Entry 7KXK (electron microscopy, 5.00 A resolution (low resolution: residue-level contacts below are approximate; hydrogen-bond / salt-bridge calls are withheld)); this record covers chains C and N of the 9 polymer chains in the assembly.

# Chain C
Name: Spike glycoprotein
From: Severe acute respiratory syndrome coronavirus 2
UniProt: P0DTC2 (SPIKE_SARS2); numbering as in UniProt (aligned over 1-1211)
Amino-acid sequence (1274 residues; numbered 1 to 1274; the number before each row is that of its first residue):
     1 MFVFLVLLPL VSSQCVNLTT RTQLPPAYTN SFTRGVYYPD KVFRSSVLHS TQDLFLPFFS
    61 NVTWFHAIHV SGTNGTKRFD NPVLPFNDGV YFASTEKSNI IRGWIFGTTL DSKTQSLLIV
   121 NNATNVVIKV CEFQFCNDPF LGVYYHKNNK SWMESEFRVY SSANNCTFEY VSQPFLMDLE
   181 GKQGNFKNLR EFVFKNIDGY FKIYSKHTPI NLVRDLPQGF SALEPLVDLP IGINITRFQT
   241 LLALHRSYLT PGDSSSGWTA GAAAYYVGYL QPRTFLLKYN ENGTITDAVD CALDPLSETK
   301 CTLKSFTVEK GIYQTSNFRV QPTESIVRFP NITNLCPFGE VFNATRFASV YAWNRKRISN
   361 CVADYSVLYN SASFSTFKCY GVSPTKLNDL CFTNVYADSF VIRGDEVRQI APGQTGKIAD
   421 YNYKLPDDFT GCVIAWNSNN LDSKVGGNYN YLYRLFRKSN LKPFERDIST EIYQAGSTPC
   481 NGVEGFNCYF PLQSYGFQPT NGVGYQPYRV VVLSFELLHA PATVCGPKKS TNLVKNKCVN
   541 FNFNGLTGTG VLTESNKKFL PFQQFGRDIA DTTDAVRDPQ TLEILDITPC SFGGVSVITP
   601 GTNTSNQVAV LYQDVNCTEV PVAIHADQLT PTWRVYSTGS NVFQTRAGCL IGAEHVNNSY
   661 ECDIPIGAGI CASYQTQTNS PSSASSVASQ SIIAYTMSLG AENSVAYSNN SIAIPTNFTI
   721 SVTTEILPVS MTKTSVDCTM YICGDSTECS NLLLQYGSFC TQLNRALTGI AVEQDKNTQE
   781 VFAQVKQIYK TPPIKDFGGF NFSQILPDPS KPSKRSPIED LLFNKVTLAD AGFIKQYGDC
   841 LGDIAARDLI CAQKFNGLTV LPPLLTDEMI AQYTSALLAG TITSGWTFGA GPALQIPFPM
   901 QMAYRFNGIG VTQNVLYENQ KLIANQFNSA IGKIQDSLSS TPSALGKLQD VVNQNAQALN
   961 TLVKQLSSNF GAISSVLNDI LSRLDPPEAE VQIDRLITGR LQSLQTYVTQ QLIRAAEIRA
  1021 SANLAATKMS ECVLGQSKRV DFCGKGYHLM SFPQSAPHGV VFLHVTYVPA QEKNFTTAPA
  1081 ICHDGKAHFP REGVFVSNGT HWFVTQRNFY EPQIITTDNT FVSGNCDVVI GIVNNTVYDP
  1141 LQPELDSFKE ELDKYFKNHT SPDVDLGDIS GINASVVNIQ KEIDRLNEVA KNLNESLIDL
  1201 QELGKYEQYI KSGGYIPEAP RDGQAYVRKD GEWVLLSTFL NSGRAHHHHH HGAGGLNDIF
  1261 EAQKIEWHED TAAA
Unresolved in the structure: 1-13, 69-77, 144-151, 178-186, 246-262, 621-639, 677-688, 828-853, 1138-1274
Cystine bridges: Cys15-Cys136, Cys131-Cys166, Cys291-Cys301, Cys336-Cys361, Cys379-Cys432, Cys391-Cys525, Cys480-Cys488, Cys538-Cys590, Cys617-Cys649, Cys662-Cys671, Cys738-Cys760, Cys743-Cys749, Cys1032-Cys1043, Cys1082-Cys1126
Covalently attached groups: N-acetylglucosamine (NAG) linked to Asn122, Asn234, Asn282, Asn331, Asn343, Asn616, Asn709, Asn717, Asn801, Asn1098
Sequence notes: conflict Ser682 (Arg in P0DTC2), Ser683 (Arg in P0DTC2), Ser685 (Arg in P0DTC2), Pro817 (Phe in P0DTC2), Pro892 (Ala in P0DTC2), Pro899 (Ala in P0DTC2), Pro942 (Ala in P0DTC2), Pro986 (Lys in P0DTC2), Pro987 (Val in P0DTC2); expression tag (1212-1274)
UniProt features mapped onto this chain:
  - region: Asn280 to Cys301 (Putative superantigen), Arg403 to Asp405 (Integrin-binding motif), Asn448 to Phe456 (Immunodominant HLA epitope recognized by the CD8+), Pro681, Ala684 (Putative superantigen), Ser816 to Tyr837 (Fusion peptide 1), Lys835 to Phe855 (Fusion peptide 2), Asp1163 to Glu1202 (Heptad repeat 2)
  - site: Arg815, Ser816 (Cleavage)
  - glycosylation: Asn17 (N-linked (GlcNAc...) (complex) asparagine), Asn61 (N-linked (GlcNAc...) (hybrid) asparagine), Asn74 (N-linked (GlcNAc...) (complex) asparagine), Asn122 (N-linked (GlcNAc...) (hybrid) asparagine), Asn149 (N-linked (GlcNAc...) (complex) asparagine), Asn165 (N-linked (GlcNAc...) (complex) asparagine), Asn234 (N-linked (GlcNAc...) (high mannose) asparagine), Asn282 (N-linked (GlcNAc...) (complex) asparagine), Thr323 (O-linked (GalNAc) threonine), Ser325 (O-linked (HexNAc...) serine), Asn331 (N-linked (GlcNAc...) (complex) asparagine), Asn343 (N-linked (GlcNAc...) (complex) asparagine), Asn603 (N-linked (GlcNAc...) (hybrid) asparagine), Asn616 (N-linked (GlcNAc...) (complex) asparagine), Asn657 (N-linked (GlcNAc...) (complex) asparagine), Thr676 (O-linked (GlcNAc...) threonine), Thr678 (O-linked (GlcNAc...) threonine), Asn709 (N-linked (GlcNAc...) (high mannose) asparagine), Asn717 (N-linked (GlcNAc...) (hybrid) asparagine), Asn801 (N-linked (GlcNAc...) (hybrid) asparagine) and 6 more in UniProt
  - natural variant: Leu5 (L5F: In strain: Iota/B.1.526), Ser13 (S13I: In strain: Epsilon/B.1.427/B.1.429), Leu18 (L18F: In strain: Beta/B.1.351, Gamma/P.1 and 1 more), Thr19 (T19I: In strain: Omicron/BQ.1.1, Omicron/XBB.1.5 and 1 more; T19R: In strain: Delta/B.1.617.2, Omicron/BA.2 and 4 more), Thr20 (T20N: In strain: Gamma/P.1), Leu24 to Ala27 (sequence variant, change not given here; In strain: Omicron/BA.2, Omicron/BA.2.12.1 and 6 more), Pro26 (P26S: In strain: Gamma/P.1), Gln52 (Q52H: In strain: Omicron/EG.5.1), Ala67 (A67V: In strain: Eta/B.1.525, Omicron/BA.1), His69 to Val70 (deletion: In strain: Alpha/B.1.1.7, Eta/B.1.525 and 5 more), Gly75 (G75V: In strain: Lambda/C.37), Thr76 (T76I: In strain: Lambda/C.37), 82 further natural variant entries in UniProt
  - mutagenesis: His69 to Val70 (Increased incorporation of cleaved spike into virions), Asn121 (N121Q: Partial loss of biliverdin affinity), Arg190 (R190K: Partial loss of biliverdin affinity), Asn234 (N234Q: Increased resistance to neutralizing antibodies), Asn331 (N331Q: Reduced viral infectivity), Asn343 (N343Q: Reduced viral infectivity), Leu452 (L452R: Increased resistance to neutralizing antibodies. Decreases HLA binding to NF9 epitope. Increased binding affinity to human ACE2), Tyr453 (Y453F: Decreased HLA binding to NF9 epitope. Increased binding affinity to human ACE2), Ala475 (A475V: Increased resistance to neutralizing antibodies), Val483 (V483A: Increased resistance to neutralizing antibodies), Glu484 (E484D: Increased replication in human TMEM106B overexpressing cells), Phe490 (F490L: Increased resistance to neutralizing antibodies and human covalescent sera neutralization), 12 further mutagenesis entries in UniProt

# Chain N
Name: Fab 15033-7 light chain
From: Homo sapiens
Notes: antibody fragment or engineered binder
Amino-acid sequence (214 residues; numbered 1 to 234; 20 numbers in that range are skipped by the numbering (no residue carries them; nothing is unmodelled there); the number before each row is that of its first residue):
     1 DIQMTQSPSS LSASVGDRVT ITCRASQSV
    36 SSAVAWYQQK PGKAPKLLIY SA
    65 SDLYSGVP
    74 SRFSGSR
    83 SGTDFTLTIS SLQPEDFATY YCQQSHT
   114 YPITFGQGTK VEIKRTVAAP SVFIFPPSDE QLKSGTASVV CLLNNFYPRE AKVQWKVDNA
   174 LQSGNSQESV TEQDSKDSTY SLSSTLTLSK ADYEKHKVYA CEVTHQGLSS PVTKSFNRGE
   234 C
Cystine bridges: Cys23-Cys104, Cys154-Cys214

# Chain C / chain N interface
Contacting residue pairs (8):
  Arg403(C) with Asp66(N)
  Ala475(C) with His108(N)
  Phe486(C) with Tyr114(N)
  Asn487(C) with His108(N); Thr109(N)
  Tyr489(C) with His108(N)
  Tyr505(C) with Asp66(N); Leu67(N)
Also at the interface, not in a pair above, chain C (8 interface residues in all): Leu455, Phe456
Also at the interface, not in a pair above, chain N (7 interface residues in all): Ser36, Ser65

# Overview
Chain C and chain N form an interface of 8 and 7 residues respectively. Covalently linked N-acetylglucosamine:
at Asn122(C), Asn234(C), Asn282(C), Asn331(C), Asn343(C) and Asn616(C) and 4 more. From UniProt: 24
mutagenesis sites on chain C.
Here chain C is Spike glycoprotein (Severe acute respiratory syndrome coronavirus 2) and chain N is Fab
15033-7 light chain (Homo sapiens). Entry 7KXK (SARS-CoV-2 spike protein in complex with Fab 15033-7,
2-"up"-1-"down" conformation) was determined by electron microscopy (same publication as 7KLG, 7KLH, 7KMK,
7KML and 7KXJ).
